3MGQ - chains A and I of the 10 polymer chains in the assembly; structure by X-ray diffraction, 2.65 A resolution.

# Chain A
Name: Histone H3.2
From: Xenopus laevis
UniProtKB: P84233 (H32_XENLA); residues 1-135 here correspond to UniProt positions 2-136 (UniProt number = residue number + 1)
Sequence (135 residues; row label = number of the first residue in the row):
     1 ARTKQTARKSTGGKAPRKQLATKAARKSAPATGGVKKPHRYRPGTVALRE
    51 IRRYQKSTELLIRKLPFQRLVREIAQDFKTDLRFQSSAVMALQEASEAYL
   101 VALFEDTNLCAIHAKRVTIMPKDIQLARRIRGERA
Unresolved in the structure: 1-36
Bound ions: Ni2+ near Asp77 (its only coordinating residue here)
UniProt features mapped onto this chain:
  - modified residue: Arg2 (Asymmetric dimethylarginine), Thr3 (Phosphothreonine), Lys4 (Allysine), Gln5 (5-glutamyl dopamine), Thr6 (Phosphothreonine), Arg8 (Citrulline), Lys9 (N6,N6,N6-trimethyllysine), Ser10 (ADP-ribosylserine), Thr11 (Phosphothreonine), Lys14 (N6-(2-hydroxyisobutyryl)lysine), Arg17 (Asymmetric dimethylarginine), Lys18 (N6-(2-hydroxyisobutyryl)lysine), Lys23 (N6-(2-hydroxyisobutyryl)lysine), Arg26 (Citrulline), Lys27 (N6,N6,N6-trimethyllysine), Ser28 (ADP-ribosylserine), Lys36 (N6,N6,N6-trimethyllysine), Lys37 (N6-methyllysine), Tyr41 (Phosphotyrosine), Lys56 (N6,N6,N6-trimethyllysine) and 8 more in UniProt
  - lipidation: Cys110 (S-palmitoyl cysteine)
What the authors report for this chain:
  - Ni2+ coordination: Asp77

# Chain I
Molecule: 147-nt DNA strand
Sequence (147 nucleotides; row label = number of the first residue in the row; numbers below 1 keep their minus sign (DA-73 is residue -73)):
   -73 ATCAATATCCACCTGCAGATACTACCAAAAGTGTATTTGGAAACTGCTCC
   -23 ATCAAAAGGCATGTTCAGCTGGAATCCAGCTGAACATGCCTTTTGATGGA
    27 GCAGTTTCCAAATACACTTTTGGTAGTATCTGCAGGTGGATATTGAT
Bound ions: Ni2+ site 1 near DG-56 (its only coordinating residue here); Ni2+ site 2: DG-35, DG-34; Ni2+ site 3 near DG-34 (its only coordinating residue here); Ni2+ site 4 near DG-3 (its only coordinating residue here); Ni2+ site 5 near DG25 (its only coordinating residue here); Ni2+ site 6 near DG27 (its only coordinating residue here); Ni2+ site 7 near DA29 (its only coordinating residue here); Ni2+ site 8 near DG48 (its only coordinating residue here); Ni2+ site 9 near DG61 (its only coordinating residue here); Ni2+ site 10 near DG71 (its only coordinating residue here)

# How chain A and chain I interact
Pairs across the interface - 25 pairs, chain A then chain I:
  Arg40(A) with DG71(I), sugar contact
  Tyr41(A) with DT70(I), phosphate contact; DG71(I), phosphate contact
  Arg42(A) with DA-7(I), sugar contact; DG-6(I), salt bridge to the phosphate; DG71(I), hydrogen bond to the phosphate; DA72(I), salt bridge to the phosphate
  Pro43(A) with DA-7(I), phosphate contact
  Thr45(A) with DT70(I), phosphate contact; DG71(I), hydrogen bond to the phosphate
  Arg63(A) with DC-14(I), salt bridge to the phosphate
  Arg72(A) with DA-23(I), salt bridge to the phosphate
  Arg83(A) with DC-24(I), phosphate contact; DA-23(I), hydrogen bond to the sugar
  Phe84(A) with DC-24(I), sugar contact; DA-23(I), hydrogen bond to the phosphate
  Gln85(A) with DC-24(I), phosphate contact
  Ser86(A) with DC-24(I), hydrogen bond to the phosphate
  Arg116(A) with DT-4(I), phosphate contact; DG-3(I), phosphate contact
  Val117(A) with DT-4(I), hydrogen bond to the phosphate
  Thr118(A) with DC-5(I), hydrogen bond to the phosphate; DT-4(I), hydrogen bond to the phosphate
  Met120(A) with DG-3(I), phosphate contact
  Lys122(A) with DG-3(I), salt bridge to the phosphate
Interface residues without a listed pair, chain A (17 interface residues in all): Lys115
Interface residues without a listed pair, chain I (13 interface residues in all): DG-15, DT-9

# Overview
Chain A and chain I form an interface of 17 and 13 residues respectively; the contacts include 8 hydrogen
bonds and 5 salt bridges. Among the polar pairs are Arg83(A)-DA-23(I), Arg42(A)-DG71(I) and Thr45(A)-DG71(I).
The Ni2+ site 2 is built by DG-35(I) and DG-34(I). From the paper: Ni2+ coordination by Asp77(A).
Here chain A is Histone H3.2 (Xenopus laevis) and chain I is a 147-nt DNA strand. Entry 3MGQ (Binding of
Nickel ions to the Nucleosome Core Particle) was determined by X-ray diffraction (same publication as 3MGP,
3MGR and 3MGS).
